8SID - chains C and D of the 9 polymer chains in the assembly; structure by electron microscopy, 2.71 A resolution.

[Chain C]
Molecule: Gamma-aminobutyric acid receptor subunit beta-2
From: Homo sapiens
UniProtKB: P47870 (GBRB2_HUMAN); the construct has insertions or renumbered stretches relative to UniProt, so the offset changes along the chain: 1-307 = UniProt 25-331; 315-341 = UniProt 486-512
Chain sequence (364 residues; each row starts with the number of its first residue):
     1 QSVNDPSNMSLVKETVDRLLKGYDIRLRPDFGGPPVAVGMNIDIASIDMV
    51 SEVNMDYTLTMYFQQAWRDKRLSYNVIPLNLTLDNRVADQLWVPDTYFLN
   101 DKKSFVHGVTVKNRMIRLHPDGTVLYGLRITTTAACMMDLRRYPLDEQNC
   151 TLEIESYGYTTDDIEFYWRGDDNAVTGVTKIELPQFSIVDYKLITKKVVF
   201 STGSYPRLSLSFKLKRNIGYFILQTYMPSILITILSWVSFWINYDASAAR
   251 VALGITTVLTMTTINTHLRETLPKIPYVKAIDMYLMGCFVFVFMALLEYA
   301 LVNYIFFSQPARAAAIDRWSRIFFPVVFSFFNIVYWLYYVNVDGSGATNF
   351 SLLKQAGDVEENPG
Not modelled in the structure: 1-6, 341-364
Construct notes: linker (308-314); expression tag (342-364)
UniProt features mapped onto this chain:
  - binding site (histamine): Tyr-97, Ser-156, Tyr-157, Thr-202
  - binding site (4-aminobutanoate): Tyr-157, Thr-202
  - glycosylation (N-linked (GlcNAc...) asparagine): Asn-8, Asn-80, Asn-149
Disulfide bonds: Cys-136/Cys-150
Covalently attached groups: N-acetylglucosamine (NAG) linked to Asn-80, Asn-149
Small-molecule neighbours:
  - gamma-amino-butanoic acid (ABU): Tyr-97, Glu-155, Ser-156, Tyr-157, Phe-200, Thr-202, Tyr-205
  - phosphatidylethanolamine (PTY): Asn-265, Pro-276, Val-278, Met-286, Phe-289, Val-290
  - Q3G (O-[(R)-[(2S)-2-(hexadecanoyloxy)-3-(octadecanoyloxy)propoxy](hydroxy)phosphoryl]-D-serine): Arg-141, Pro-276, Tyr-277, Val-278, Met-283, Met-286, Gly-287, Val-290, Phe-330, Phe-331, Val-334, Tyr-335, Tyr-338, Tyr-339
  - 17-oxoandrost-5-en-3beta-yl hydrogen sulfate (ZWY): Ala-248, Ala-252, Thr-256
What the authors report for this chain:
  - binding site for 17-oxoandrost-5-en-3beta-yl hydrogen sulfate: Ala-252 (from molecular simulation)
  - mutagenesis - A252S: decreased binding to 17-oxoandrost-5-en-3beta-yl hydrogen sulfate (from molecular simulation)

[Chain D]
Molecule: Gamma-aminobutyric acid receptor subunit alpha-1
From: Homo sapiens
UniProtKB: P14867 (GBRA1_HUMAN); the construct has insertions or renumbered stretches relative to UniProt, so the offset changes along the chain: 1-312 = UniProt 28-339; 320-358 = UniProt 418-456
Chain sequence (358 residues; numbered 1 to 358; the number before each row is that of its first residue):
     1 QPSLQDELKDNTTVFTRILDRLLDGYDNRLRPGLGERVTEVKTDIFVTSF
    51 GPVSDHDMEYTIDVFFRQSWKDERLKFKGPMTVLRLNNLMASKIWTPDTF
   101 FHNGKKSVAHNMTMPNKLLRITEDGTLLYTMRLTVRAECPMHLEDFPMDA
   151 HACPLKFGSYAYTRAEVVYEWTREPARSVVVAEDGSRLNQYDLLGQTVDS
   201 GIVQSSTGEYVVMTTHFHLKRKIGYFVIQTYLPCIMTVILSQVSFWLNRE
   251 SVPARTVFGVTTVLTMTTLSISARNSLPKVAYATAMDWFIAVCYAFVFSA
   301 LIEFATVNYFTKSQPARAAKIDRLSRIAFPLLFGIFNLVYWATYLNREPQ
   351 LKAPTPHQ
Not modelled in the structure: 1-9, 348-358
Construct notes: linker (313-319)
UniProt features mapped onto this chain:
  - binding site (4-aminobutanoate): Arg-67, Thr-130
  - binding site (3alpha-hydroxy-5alpha-pregnan-11,20-dione): Trp-246
  - glycosylation (N-linked (GlcNAc...) asparagine): Asn-11, Asn-111
Disulfide bonds: Cys-139/Cys-153
Covalently attached groups: N-acetylglucosamine (NAG) linked to Asn-111
Small-molecule neighbours:
  - gamma-amino-butanoic acid (ABU): Phe-65, Arg-67, Thr-130
  - phosphatidylethanolamine (PTY), molecule 1: Lys-222, Ile-223, Gly-224, Val-227, Ile-228, Leu-232, Pro-233, Ile-235, Met-236, Ile-239, Phe-333, Gly-334, Asn-337, Trp-341
  - phosphatidylethanolamine (PTY), molecule 2: Trp-246, Arg-323, Arg-326, Ile-327, Pro-330, Leu-331
  - phosphatidylethanolamine (PTY), molecule 3: Ala-291, Val-292, Tyr-294, Ala-295, Phe-296, Phe-298, Ser-299, Ile-302, Glu-303, Thr-306, Phe-310, Arg-317, Ile-321, Leu-324, Ser-325, Ala-328, Phe-329, Leu-332, Ile-335, Phe-336
What the authors report for this chain:
  - binding site for 17-oxoandrost-5-en-3beta-yl hydrogen sulfate: Val-257 (from molecular simulation)
  - mutagenesis - V257S: decreased binding to 17-oxoandrost-5-en-3beta-yl hydrogen sulfate (from molecular simulation)
  - mutagenesis - Q242L: abolished signaling in response to neurosteroids (citing earlier work)
  - mutagenesis - W246L: abolished signaling in response to allopregnanolone (citing earlier work)

[Interface between chain C and chain D]
Pairs across the interface - 94 pairs, chain C then chain D:
  Asp-24(C) with Thr-16(D), hydrogen bond
  Ile-25(C) with Asn-87(D); Leu-89(D), hydrophobic
  Arg-26(C) with Leu-19(D); Asp-20(D), salt bridge; Leu-23(D); Asn-87(D); Leu-89(D)
  Leu-27(C) with Thr-12(D); Phe-15(D), hydrophobic; Thr-16(D); Leu-19(D), hydrophobic
  Phe-31(C) with Phe-15(D), hydrophobic; Met-81(D); Leu-84(D), hydrophobic; Arg-85(D)
  Gly-32(C) with Asn-11(D)
  Val-93(C) with Met-114(D), hydrophobic
  Asp-95(C) with Asn-88(D), hydrogen bond; Met-114(D); Pro-115(D); Lys-117(D)
  Thr-96(C) with Met-112(D); Thr-113(D), hydrogen bond (backbone-backbone); Met-114(D)
  Tyr-97(C) with Phe-65(D); Met-112(D); Asn-116(D); Arg-132(D)
  Phe-98(C) with Met-112(D), hydrophobic; Arg-132(D), hydrogen bond (backbone-side chain)
  Leu-99(C) with Phe-65(D), hydrophobic; Arg-132(D), hydrogen bond (backbone-side chain)
  Asp-101(C) with Arg-132(D), salt bridge
  Ser-104(C) with Met-112(D), hydrogen bond
  Phe-105(C) with Met-112(D)
  Val-106(C) with Met-112(D), hydrophobic
  Leu-128(C) with Thr-113(D)
  Ile-130(C) with Met-112(D), hydrophobic
  Ala-135(C) with Arg-187(D)
  Met-137(C) with Ser-186(D); Arg-187(D)
  Tyr-157(C) with Phe-65(D), hydrophobic; Asn-116(D); Lys-117(D); Leu-118(D), hydrophobic; Thr-130(D); Met-131(D), hydrogen bond (side chain-backbone); Arg-132(D), hydrogen bond (side chain-backbone)
  Gly-158(C) with Leu-118(D); Arg-120(D), hydrogen bond (backbone-side chain)
  Tyr-159(C) with Arg-85(D); Asn-87(D)
  Thr-160(C) with Arg-85(D)
  Asp-162(C) with Arg-85(D), salt bridge
  Asp-163(C) with Arg-85(D), salt bridge
  Phe-200(C) with Phe-46(D), hydrophobic
  Ser-201(C) with Arg-67(D); Arg-173(D)
  Thr-202(C) with Arg-67(D); Arg-120(D)
  Tyr-205(C) with Arg-120(D), hydrogen bond
  Ser-247(C) with Ser-251(D), hydrogen bond; Ala-254(D)
  Val-251(C) with Ala-254(D), hydrophobic
  Ile-255(C) with Leu-240(D), hydrophobic; Phe-258(D), hydrophobic; Thr-261(D)
  Val-258(C) with Leu-240(D), hydrophobic
  Leu-259(C) with Thr-265(D)
  Thr-266(C) with Gln-229(D)
  Arg-269(C) with Ile-228(D); Gln-229(D)
  Glu-270(C) with Gln-229(D), hydrogen bond
  Pro-273(C) with Asn-189(D)
  Lys-274(C) with Asn-189(D); Gln-190(D); Tyr-225(D)
  Ile-275(C) with Tyr-225(D)
  Pro-276(C) with Asn-189(D); Lys-222(D); Gly-224(D); Tyr-225(D)
  Val-278(C) with Ile-228(D), hydrophobic
  Phe-289(C) with Met-236(D), hydrophobic
  Phe-293(C) with Met-236(D), hydrophobic; Ile-239(D), hydrophobic; Leu-240(D), hydrophobic
  Leu-296(C) with Leu-240(D), hydrophobic
  Leu-297(C) with Val-243(D), hydrophobic
  Asn-303(C) with Leu-247(D); Asn-248(D), hydrogen bond
  Tyr-304(C) with Trp-246(D); Arg-326(D)
Other interface residues (no listed pair), chain C (59 interface residues in all): Phe-63, Arg-71, Pro-94, Asn-100, Lys-102, Thr-262, Tyr-277, Asp-282, Met-286, Ala-300
Other interface residues (no listed pair), chain D (57 interface residues in all): Leu-86, Met-90, His-110, Leu-128, Leu-232, Pro-233, Val-257

[Summary]
Chain C and chain D form an interface of 59 and 57 residues respectively, with 13 hydrogen bonds and 4 salt
bridges. Polar contacts include Arg-26(C)/Asp-20(D), Asp-101(C)/Arg-132(D) and Asp-162(C)/Arg-85(D). The paper
reports a binding site for 17-oxoandrost-5-en-3beta-yl hydrogen sulfate at Ala-252(C) and Val-257(D); A252S of
chain C reduces binding to 17-oxoandrost-5-en-3beta-yl hydrogen sulfate; 4 substitutions were tested in all.
Chain C is Gamma-aminobutyric acid receptor subunit beta-2 and chain D is Gamma-aminobutyric acid receptor
subunit alpha-1, both from Homo sapiens; the structure, Human GABAA receptor alpha1-beta2-gamma2 subtype in
complex with GABA plus dehydroepiandrosterone sulfate, was determined by electron microscopy together with
8SGO and 8SI9 from the same study.
